PDB entry 4HVU | X-ray diffraction, 0.98 A resolution | chains A and B

[Chain A]
Name: Proto-oncogene tyrosine-protein kinase Src
From: Gallus gallus
Notes: EC 2.7.10.2; fragment: SH3 domain
Reference sequence: P00523 (SRC_CHICK); numbering as in UniProt (aligned over 85-141)
Amino-acid sequence (61 residues; each row starts with the number of its first residue):
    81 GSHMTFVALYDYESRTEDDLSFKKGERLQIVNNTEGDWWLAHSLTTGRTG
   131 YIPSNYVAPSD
Disordered / not traced: 81-84
Construct notes: expression tag (81-84); engineered mutation Asp98 (Thr in P00523), Arg128 (Gln in P00523)
Ligand contacts: acetyl group (ACE): Phe86, Trp119, Ser134, Val137, Ala138, Pro139

[Chain B]
Name: SYNTHETIC PEPTIDE Acetyl-APPLPPRNRP
Amino-acid sequence (11 residues; row label = number of the first residue in the row; numbering starts at 0):
     0 XAPPLPPRNRP
Modified residues: ACE (acetyl group) at position 0

[Chain A / chain B interface]
Contacting residue pairs (25; chain A residue first):
  Tyr90(A) with Ala1(B), hydrophobic; Pro2(B)
  Tyr92(A) with Leu4(B), hydrophobic; Arg7(B), hydrogen bond
  Arg95(A) with Leu4(B); Arg7(B)
  Thr96(A) with Arg7(B)
  Asp99(A) with Arg7(B), salt bridge
  Glu115(A) with Asn8(B); Arg9(B)
  Gly116(A) with Asn8(B)
  Asp117(A) with Pro5(B); Asn8(B), hydrogen bond (backbone-side chain)
  Trp118(A) with Pro5(B), hydrogen bond (side chain-backbone); Pro6(B), hydrogen bond (side chain-backbone); Arg7(B); Asn8(B), hydrogen bond (backbone-side chain)
  Pro133(A) with Leu4(B), hydrophobic; Pro5(B)
  Asn135(A) with Pro2(B); Pro3(B), hydrogen bond (side chain-backbone); Pro5(B)
  Tyr136(A) with Ala1(B); Pro2(B), hydrogen bond (side chain-backbone); Leu4(B)
Other interface residues (no listed pair), chain A (13 interface residues in all): Tyr131
Other interface residues (no listed pair), chain B (10 interface residues in all): ACE_0

[Overview]
The interface between chain A and chain B involves 13 residues on one side and 10 on the other; the contacts
include 7 hydrogen bonds and 1 salt bridge. Among the polar pairs are Asp99(A)-Arg7(B), Tyr92(A)-Arg7(B) and
Asp117(A)-Asn8(B). Bound to chain A: acetyl group.
Here chain A is Proto-oncogene tyrosine-protein kinase Src (Gallus gallus) and chain B is SYNTHETIC PEPTIDE
Acetyl-APPLPPRNRP. Entry 4HVU (Crystal structure of the T98D c-Src-SH3 domain mutant in complex with the high
affinity peptide APP12) was determined by X-ray diffraction, deposited together with 4HVV and 4HVW.
